Entry 5ZEP (electron microscopy, 3.40 A resolution); this record covers chains a and d of the 58 polymer chains in the assembly.

Chain a:
Molecule: 16S rRNA
Organism: Mycobacterium smegmatis str. MC2 155
Sequence (1528 nucleotides; numbered 1 to 1528; the number before each row is that of its first residue):
     1 UUUUUGUUUG GAGAGUUUGA UCCUGGCUCA GGACGAACGC UGGCGGCGUG CUUAACACAU
    61 GCAAGUCGAA CGGAAAGGCC CUUUCGGGGG UACUCGAGUG GCGAACGGGU GAGUAACACG
   121 UGGGUGAUCU GCCCUGCACU UUGGGAUAAG CCUGGGAAAC UGGGUCUAAU ACCGAAUACA
   181 CCCUGCUGGU CGCAUGGCCU GGUAGGGGAA AGCUUUUGCG GUGUGGGAUG GGCCCGCGGC
   241 CUAUCAGCUU GUUGGUGGGG UGAUGGCCUA CCAAGGCGAC GACGGGUAGC CGGCCUGAGA
   301 GGGUGACCGG CCACACUGGG ACUGAGAUAC GGCCCAGACU CCUACGGGAG GCAGCAGUGG
   361 GGAAUAUUGC ACAAUGGGCG CAAGCCUGAU GCAGCGACGC CGCGUGAGGG AUGACGGCCU
   421 UCGGGUUGUA AACCUCUUUC AGCACAGACG AAGCGCAAGU GACGGUAUGU GCAGAAGAAG
   481 GACCGGCCAA CUACGUGCCA GCAGCCGCGG UAAUACGUAG GGUCCGAGCG UUGUCCGGAA
   541 UUACUGGGCG UAAAGAGCUC GUAGGUGGUU UGUCGCGUUG UUCGUGAAAA CUCACAGCUU
   601 AACUGUGGGC GUGCGGGCGA UACGGGCAGA CUAGAGUACU GCAGGGGAGA CUGGAAUUCC
   661 UGGUGUAGCG GUGGAAUGCG CAGAUAUCAG GAGGAACACC GGUGGCGAAG GCGGGUCUCU
   721 GGGCAGUAAC UGACGCUGAG GAGCGAAAGC GUGGGGAGCG AACAGGAUUA GAUACCCUGG
   781 UAGUCCACGC CGUAAACGGU GGGUACUAGG UGUGGGUUUC CUUCCUUGGG AUCCGUGCCG
   841 UAGCUAACGC AUUAAGUACC CCGCCUGGGG AGUACGGCCG CAAGGCUAAA ACUCAAAGGA
   901 AUUGACGGGG GCCCGCACAA GCGGCGGAGC AUGUGGAUUA AUUCGAUGCA ACGCGAAGAA
   961 CCUUACCUGG GUUUGACAUG CACAGGACGC CGGCAGAGAU GUCGGUUCCC UUGUGGCCUG
  1021 UGUGCAGGUG GUGCAUGGCU GUCGUCAGCU CGUGUCGUGA GAUGUUGGGU UAAGUCCCGC
  1081 AACGAGCGCA ACCCUUGUCU CAUGUUGCCA GCACGUUAUG GUGGGGACUC GUGAGAGACU
  1141 GCCGGGGUCA ACUCGGAGGA AGGUGGGGAU GACGUCAAGU CAUCAUGCCC CUUAUGUCCA
  1201 GGGCUUCACA CAUGCUACAA UGGCCGGUAC AAAGGGCUGC GAUGCCGUGA GGUGGAGCGA
  1261 AUCCUUUCAA AGCCGGUCUC AGUUCGGAUC GGGGUCUGCA ACUCGACCCC GUGAAGUCGG
  1321 AGUCGCUAGU AAUCGCAGAU CAGCAACGCU GCGGUGAAUA CGUUCCCGGG CCUUGUACAC
  1381 ACCGCCCGUC ACGUCAUGAA AGUCGGUAAC ACCCGAAGCC GGUGGCCUAA CCCUUGUGGA
  1441 GGGAGCCGUC GAAGGUGGGA UCGGCGAUUG GGACGAAGUC GUAACAAGGU AGCCGUACCG
  1501 GAAGGUGCGG CUGGAUCACC UCCUUUCU
Disordered / not traced: 1-8, 823-826, 1519-1528

Chain d:
Protein: 30S ribosomal protein S4
Organism: Mycobacterium smegmatis str. MC2 155
Reference sequence: A0QSL7 (RS4_MYCS2); residues 1-201 here = UniProt positions 1-201
Chain sequence (201 residues; numbered 1 to 201; the number before each row is that of its first residue):
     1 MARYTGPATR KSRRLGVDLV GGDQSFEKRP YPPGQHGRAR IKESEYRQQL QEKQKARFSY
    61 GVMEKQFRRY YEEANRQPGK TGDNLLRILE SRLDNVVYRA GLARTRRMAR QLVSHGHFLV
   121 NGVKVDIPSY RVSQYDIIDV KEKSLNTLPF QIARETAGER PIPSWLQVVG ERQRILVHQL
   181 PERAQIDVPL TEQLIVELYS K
Disordered / not traced: 1

Chain a / chain d interface:
Residue-residue contacts (98; chain a residue first):
  G10(a) with Asn75(d), phosphate contact
  A12(a) with Gln49(d), base contact; Glu197(d), hydrogen bond to the base; Ser200(d), hydrogen bond to the base; Lys201(d), base contact
  A30(a) with Lys201(d), sugar contact
  G32(a) with Arg68(d), salt bridge to the phosphate
  C401(a) with Arg69(d), hydrogen bond to the phosphate
  G402(a) with Gln66(d), phosphate contact; Arg69(d), salt bridge to the phosphate; Ile127(d), sugar contact; Ser129(d), hydrogen bond to the phosphate
  C403(a) with Gln66(d), phosphate contact; Ile127(d), sugar contact; Pro128(d), sugar contact; Ser129(d), hydrogen bond to the phosphate
  G404(a) with Arg110(d), salt bridge to the phosphate; Ser114(d), hydrogen bond to the phosphate
  U405(a) with Ala2(d), base contact; Arg3(d), salt bridge to the phosphate
  G406(a) with Arg3(d), phosphate contact; Thr5(d), phosphate contact; Gln111(d), hydrogen bond to the sugar
  A407(a) with Arg3(d), salt bridge to the phosphate; Arg107(d), salt bridge to the phosphate; Met108(d), sugar contact; Gln111(d), sugar contact
  G408(a) with Arg104(d), hydrogen bond to the sugar; Thr105(d), hydrogen bond to the phosphate; Arg107(d), phosphate contact
  G409(a) with Arg104(d), salt bridge to the phosphate
  G413(a) with Lys28(d), hydrogen bond to the base
  U426(a) with Arg29(d), salt bridge to the phosphate; Tyr31(d), hydrogen bond to the phosphate; Gln35(d), sugar contact
  U427(a) with Arg13(d), salt bridge to the phosphate; Arg29(d), salt bridge to the phosphate; Pro33(d), phosphate contact; Gly34(d), phosphate contact
  G428(a) with Pro7(d), phosphate contact; Arg10(d), salt bridge to the phosphate
  U429(a) with Thr9(d), phosphate contact; Arg13(d), salt bridge to the phosphate; Ser25(d), sugar contact
  A430(a) with Ala8(d), phosphate contact; Thr9(d), phosphate contact
  C436(a) with Pro149(d), sugar contact
  U437(a) with His117(d), hydrogen bond to the sugar; Thr147(d), sugar contact
  U438(a) with His115(d), sugar contact; His117(d), salt bridge to the phosphate
  U439(a) with Ser114(d), sugar contact; His115(d), hydrogen bond to the base; Asp126(d), hydrogen bond to the sugar
  G471(a) with Lys143(d), salt bridge to the phosphate
  A479(a) with Ala2(d), base contact
  C488(a) with Tyr46(d), sugar contact
  A489(a) with Ser44(d), phosphate contact; Tyr46(d), phosphate contact; Arg47(d), hydrogen bond to the phosphate; Leu50(d), sugar contact
  A490(a) with Ile41(d), phosphate contact; Arg47(d), salt bridge to the phosphate
  C491(a) with His36(d), hydrogen bond to the phosphate
  U492(a) with Gln35(d), sugar contact; His36(d), salt bridge to the phosphate
  G521(a) with Gly34(d), sugar contact; Gln35(d), hydrogen bond to the sugar
  G522(a) with Arg10(d), salt bridge to the phosphate; Arg14(d), hydrogen bond to the sugar; Pro33(d), sugar contact; Gly34(d), sugar contact
  U523(a) with Arg10(d), salt bridge to the phosphate; Arg14(d), salt bridge to the phosphate; Pro33(d), phosphate contact
  C524(a) with Gln54(d), phosphate contact
  C525(a) with Lys53(d), salt bridge to the phosphate; Gln54(d), hydrogen bond to the phosphate; Arg57(d), salt bridge to the phosphate; Glu64(d), phosphate contact; Lys65(d), hydrogen bond to the phosphate
  G526(a) with Ala2(d), sugar contact; Tyr4(d), base contact; Met63(d), phosphate contact; Glu64(d), hydrogen bond to the phosphate; Lys65(d), salt bridge to the phosphate
  A527(a) with Ala2(d), hydrogen bond to the phosphate
  C529(a) with Lys65(d), salt bridge to the phosphate
  C593(a) with Arg76(d), salt bridge to the phosphate
  U599(a) with Lys124(d), sugar contact; Val125(d), sugar contact; Asp126(d), hydrogen bond to the base; Ile127(d), base contact
  U600(a) with Ile127(d), base contact; Ser129(d), sugar contact; Tyr130(d), sugar contact
  A601(a) with Arg69(d), phosphate contact
  A602(a) with Arg69(d), salt bridge to the phosphate
Interface residues without a listed pair, chain a (46 interface residues in all): G425, A475, G520
Interface residues without a listed pair, chain d (62 interface residues in all): Arg38, Gln51, Phe58, Arg92, Leu198

Overview:
The interface between chain a and chain d involves 46 residues on one side and 62 on the other, with 23
hydrogen bonds and 25 salt bridges. Polar pairs include A12(a)-Glu197(d), A12(a)-Ser200(d) and
G413(a)-Lys28(d).
Here chain a is 16S rRNA and chain d is 30S ribosomal protein S4, both from Mycobacterium smegmatis str. MC2
155. Entry 5ZEP (M. smegmatis hibernating state 70S ribosome structure) was determined by electron microscopy
together with 5ZEB, 5ZET, 5ZEU and 5ZEY from the same study.
